Entry 5KWI (X-ray diffraction, 1.30 A resolution); this record covers chain A.

== Chain A ==
Molecule: Diacylglycerol acyltransferase/mycolyltransferase Ag85C
Organism: Mycobacterium tuberculosis
Notes: EC 2.3.1.122, 2.3.1.20
UniProtKB: P9WQN8 (A85C_MYCTO); residues 1-294 here correspond to UniProt positions 47-340 (UniProt number = residue number + 46)
Sequence (303 residues; row label = number of the first residue in the row; numbering starts at 0):
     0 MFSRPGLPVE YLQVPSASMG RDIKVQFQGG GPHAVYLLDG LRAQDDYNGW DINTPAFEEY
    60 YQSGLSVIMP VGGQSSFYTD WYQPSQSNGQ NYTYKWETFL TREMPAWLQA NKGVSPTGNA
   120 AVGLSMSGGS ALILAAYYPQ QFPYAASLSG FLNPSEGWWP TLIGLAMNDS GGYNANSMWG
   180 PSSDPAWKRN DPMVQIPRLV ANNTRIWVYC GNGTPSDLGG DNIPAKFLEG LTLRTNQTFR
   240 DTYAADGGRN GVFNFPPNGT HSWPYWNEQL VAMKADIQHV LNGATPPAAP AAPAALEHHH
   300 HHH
Not modelled in the structure: 283-302
Sequence notes: initiating methionine (0); expression tag (295-302)
Glycans and other covalent adducts: N-(1-adamantyl)-2-selanyl-benzamide (6Y1) linked to Cys209
Residues lining bound ligands: N-(1-adamantyl)-2-selanyl-benzamide (6Y1): Leu232, Asn235, Gln236, Arg239, Phe252, Asn253, Phe254
Curated features (UniProtKB/Swiss-Prot):
  - region: Phe56 to Val66 (Fibronectin-binding)
  - active site: Ser124 (Nucleophile), Glu228, His260
  - binding site (substrate): Leu40, Arg41, Ser124, Asn152, Leu230 to Arg233, Thr237, His260 to Trp262
What the authors report for this chain:
  - binding site for N-(1-adamantyl)-2-selanyl-benzamide: Cys209, Arg239, Phe252, Phe254
  - conformationally variable residues (helix shift, loop rearrangement, side-chain flip): Trp157, Gly210 to Pro223, Phe226
  - catalytic residues: Ser124, Glu228, His260 (citing earlier work)

== In short ==
Covalently linked N-(1-adamantyl)-2-selanyl-benzamide: at Cys209. Curated annotation (UniProt) lists 3
active-site residues and 12 substrate-binding residues. From the paper: catalytic residues Ser124, Glu228 and
His260; a binding site for N-(1-adamantyl)-2-selanyl-benzamide at Cys209, Arg239 and Phe252 among others.
Chain A is Diacylglycerol acyltransferase/mycolyltransferase Ag85C (Mycobacterium tuberculosis); the
structure, M.tb Ag85C modified at C209 by adamantyl-ebselen, was determined by X-ray diffraction together with
5KWJ from the same study.
